Entry 5XHC (X-ray diffraction, 2.75 A resolution); this record covers chains C and D of the 6 polymer chains in the assembly.

# Chain C
Name: Tubulin alpha chain
Source organism: Sus barbatus
UniProtKB: A0A0R4I993 (A0A0R4I993_SUSBA); numbering as in UniProt (aligned over 1-450)
Chain sequence (450 residues; each row starts with the number of its first residue):
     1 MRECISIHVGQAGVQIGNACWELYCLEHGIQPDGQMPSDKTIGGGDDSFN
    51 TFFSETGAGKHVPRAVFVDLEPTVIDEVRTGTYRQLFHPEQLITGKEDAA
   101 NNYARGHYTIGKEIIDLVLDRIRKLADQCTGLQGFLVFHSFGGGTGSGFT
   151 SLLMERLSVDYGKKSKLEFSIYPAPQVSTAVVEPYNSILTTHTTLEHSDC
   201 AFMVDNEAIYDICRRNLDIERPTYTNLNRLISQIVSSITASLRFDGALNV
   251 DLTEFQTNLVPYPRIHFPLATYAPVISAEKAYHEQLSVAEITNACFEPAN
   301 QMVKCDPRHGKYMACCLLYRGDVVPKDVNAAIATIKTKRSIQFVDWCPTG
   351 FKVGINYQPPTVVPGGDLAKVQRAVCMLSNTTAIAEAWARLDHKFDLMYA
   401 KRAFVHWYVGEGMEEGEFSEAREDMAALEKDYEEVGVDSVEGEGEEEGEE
Disordered / not traced: 441-450
Ion coordination: Ca2+: D39, T41, G44, E55
Ligand contacts: GTP (guanosine-5'-triphosphate): G10, Q11, A12, Q15, I16, D69, D98, A99, A100, N101, S140, G142, G143, G144, T145, G146, I171, P173, V177, S178, T179, E183, N206, Y224, L227, N228, I231

# Chain D
Name: Tubulin beta chain
Source organism: Sus barbatus
UniProtKB: A0A0R4I995 (A0A0R4I995_SUSBA); residue numbers follow UniProt; this construct covers 1-445
Chain sequence (445 residues; row label = number of the first residue in the row):
     1 MREIVHIQAGQCGNQIGAKFWEVISDEHGIDPTGSYHGDSDLQLERINVY
    51 YNEATGNKYVPRAILVDLEPGTMDSVRSGPFGQIFRPDNFVFGQSGAGNN
   101 WAKGHYTEGAELVDSVLDVVRKESESCDCLQGFQLTHSLGGGTGSGMGTL
   151 LISKIREEYPDRIMNTFSVMPSPKVSDTVVEPYNATLSVHQLVENTDETY
   201 CIDNEALYDICFRTLKLTTPTYGDLNHLVSATMSGVTTCLRFPGQLNADL
   251 RKLAVNMVPFPRLHFFMPGFAPLTSRGSQQYRALTVPELTQQMFDSKNMM
   301 AACDPRHGRYLTVAAIFRGRMSMKEVDEQMLNVQNKNSSYFVEWIPNNVK
   351 TAVCDIPPRGLKMSATFIGNSTAIQELFKRISEQFTAMFRRKAFLHWYTG
   401 EGMDEMEFTEAESNMNDLVSEYQQYQDATADEQGEFEEEEGEDEA
Disordered / not traced: 274-283, 432-445
Ligand contacts: GTP (guanosine-5'-triphosphate): G10, Q11, C12, Q15, I16, D67, E69, A97, G98, N99, N100, S138, G140, G141, G142, T143, G144, S145, V169, P171, V175, S176, E181, N204, L207, Y222, L225, N226

# How chain C and chain D interact
Pairs across the interface (55; chain C residue first):
  Q11(C) with Q245(D), hydrogen bond
  K96(C) with M1(D), hydrogen bond (backbone-backbone); D128(D), salt bridge
  E97(C) with M1(D); R162(D), salt bridge; R251(D), salt bridge
  D98(C) with D249(D); K252(D), salt bridge
  A100(C) with R251(D); K252(D); V255(D)
  N101(C) with K252(D)
  R105(C) with R251(D)
  P175(C) with N347(D)
  S178(C) with K350(D), hydrogen bond
  T179(C) with L246(D); N256(D), hydrogen bond (backbone-side chain)
  A180(C) with N256(D); K350(D)
  V181(C) with N256(D); I345(D), hydrophobic; P346(D); N347(D)
  V182(C) with V255(D), hydrophobic
  Y210(C) with D327(D)
  E220(C) with K324(D)
  R221(C) with M323(D); D327(D), salt bridge
  K394(C) with P346(D); N347(D), hydrogen bond
  L397(C) with E343(D); W344(D); A430(D), hydrophobic
  M398(C) with W344(D), hydrogen bond (backbone-backbone); I345(D), hydrophobic; P346(D)
  K401(C) with F260(D); W344(D); T429(D), hydrogen bond (side chain-backbone); A430(D)
  A403(C) with P259(D); F260(D), hydrophobic
  F404(C) with V255(D); N256(D); V258(D); P259(D), hydrogen bond (backbone-backbone); T312(D); I345(D), hydrophobic
  H406(C) with V258(D); P259(D); F260(D); P261(D)
  W407(C) with A254(D); V255(D); V258(D), hydrogen bond (side chain-backbone)
Also at the interface, not in a pair above, chain C (26 interface residues in all): Y224, R402
Also at the interface, not in a pair above, chain D (31 interface residues in all): C129, N348, Y425, A428

# Overview
The interface between chain C and chain D involves 26 residues on one side and 31 on the other; the contacts
include 9 hydrogen bonds and 5 salt bridges. Polar pairs include K96(C)-D128(D), E97(C)-R162(D) and
E97(C)-R251(D). Bound to chain C: GTP. Chain D binds GTP.
Here chain C is Tubulin alpha chain and chain D is Tubulin beta chain, both from Sus barbatus. Entry 5XHC
(Crystal structure of T2R-TTL-PO10 complex) was determined by X-ray diffraction.
